3M9S - chains 5 and 9 of the 13 polymer chains in the assembly; structure by X-ray diffraction, 4.50 A resolution (low resolution: residue-level contacts below are approximate; hydrogen-bond / salt-bridge calls are withheld).

== Chain 5 ==
Molecule: NADH-quinone oxidoreductase subunit C
Source organism: Thermus thermophilus
Notes: EC 1.6.99.5
UniProt: Q56219 (NQO5_THET8); residue numbers follow UniProt; this construct covers 1-207
Amino-acid sequence (207 residues; each row starts with the number of its first residue):
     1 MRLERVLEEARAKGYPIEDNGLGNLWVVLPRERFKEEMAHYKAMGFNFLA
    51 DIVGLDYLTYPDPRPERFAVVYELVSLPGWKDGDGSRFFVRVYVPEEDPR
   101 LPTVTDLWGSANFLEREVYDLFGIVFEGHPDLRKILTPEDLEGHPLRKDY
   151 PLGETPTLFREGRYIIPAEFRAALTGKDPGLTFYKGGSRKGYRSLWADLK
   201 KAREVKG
Unresolved in the structure: 197-207

== Chain 9 ==
Molecule: NADH-quinone oxidoreductase subunit I
Source organism: Thermus thermophilus
Notes: EC 1.6.99.5
UniProt: Q56224 (NQO9_THET8); residue numbers follow UniProt; this construct covers 1-182
Amino-acid sequence (182 residues; numbered 1 to 182; the number before each row is that of its first residue):
     1 MTLKALAQSLGITLKYLFSKPVTVPYPDAPVALKPRFHGRHVLTRHPNGL
    51 EKCIGCSLCAAACPAYAIYVEPAENDPENPVSAGERYAKVYEINMLRCIF
   101 CGLCEEACPTGAIVLGYDFEMADYEYSDLVYGKEDMLVDVVGTKPQRREA
   151 KRTGKPVKVGYVVPYVRPELEGFKAPTEGGKR
Unresolved in the structure: 1-25, 180-182
Metal / ion sites: 4Fe-4S cluster Fe site 1: C53, C56, C59, C108; 4Fe-4S cluster Fe site 2: C63, C98, C101, C104
Residues lining bound ligands:
  - 4Fe-4S cluster (SF4), molecule 1: H41, C63, P64, A65, I68, I93, C98, I99, F100, C101, G102, L103, C104, L115
  - 4Fe-4S cluster (SF4), molecule 2: C53, I54, G55, C56, S57, L58, C59, Y91, C108, P109, T110, A112, I113
UniProt features mapped onto this chain:
  - binding site ([4Fe-4S] cluster): C53, C56, S57, C59, C63, C98, I99, C101, C104, C108

== Interface between chain 5 and chain 9 ==
Pairs across the interface - 24 pairs, chain 5 then chain 9:
  T157(5) - Y66(9)
  L158(5) - N94(9)
  F159(5) - Y66(9)
  F159(5) - A67(9)
  F159(5) - I68(9)
  F159(5) - Y69(9)
  F159(5) - E92(9)
  R160(5) - E92(9)
  R160(5) - V130(9)
  R160(5) - G132(9)
  R160(5) - E134(9)
  R160(5) - D135(9)
  R160(5) - K144(9)
  R163(5) - Y69(9)
  R163(5) - E71(9)
  R163(5) - V90(9)
  R163(5) - E92(9)
  Y164(5) - Y69(9)
  I165(5) - I68(9)
  I165(5) - Y69(9)
  P167(5) - Y66(9)
  F170(5) - A60(9)
  F170(5) - Y66(9)
  R171(5) - Y66(9)
Also at the interface, not in a pair above, chain 9 (18 interface residues in all): A61, A65, R97, Y131

== Overview ==
10 residues of chain 5 face 18 of chain 9 across their interface. Bound to chain 9: 4Fe-4S cluster. C53(9),
C56(9), C59(9) and C108(9) coordinate 4Fe-4S cluster Fe site 1. From UniProt: 10 [4Fe-4S] cluster-binding
residues on chain 9.
Chain 5 is NADH-quinone oxidoreductase subunit C and chain 9 is NADH-quinone oxidoreductase subunit I, both
from Thermus thermophilus; the structure, Crystal structure of respiratory complex I from Thermus
thermophilus, was determined by X-ray diffraction (same publication as 3M9C).
